Entry 8H8Y (X-ray diffraction, 1.55 A resolution); this record covers chains A and C of the 4 polymer chains in the assembly.

# Chain A (and C)
Protein: alpha/beta hydrolase
Organism: Acidimicrobiia bacterium
Notes: chain C of this document is another copy of the same molecule, construct and numbering; everything in this record applies to it too
Sequence (246 residues; each row starts with the number of its first residue):
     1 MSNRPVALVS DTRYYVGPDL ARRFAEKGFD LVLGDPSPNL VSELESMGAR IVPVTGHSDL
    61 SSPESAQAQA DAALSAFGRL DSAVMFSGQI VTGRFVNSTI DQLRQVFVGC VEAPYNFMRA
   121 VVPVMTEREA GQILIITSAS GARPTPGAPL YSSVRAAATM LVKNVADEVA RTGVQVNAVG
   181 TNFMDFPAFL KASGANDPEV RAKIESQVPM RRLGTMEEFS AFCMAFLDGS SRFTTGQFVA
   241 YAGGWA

# Interface between chain A and chain C
Pairs across the interface (70):
  A170(A) - P209(C)
  A170(A) - M210(C)
  R171(A) - P209(C)  hydrogen bond (backbone-backbone)
  R171(A) - R211(C)
  G173(A) - M210(C)
  Q175(A) - M210(C)
  N182(A) - F233(C)
  F183(A) - F233(C)
  M184(A) - F233(C)  hydrophobic
  P209(A) - A170(C)
  P209(A) - R171(C)  hydrogen bond (backbone-backbone)
  M210(A) - A170(C)
  M210(A) - G173(C)
  M210(A) - Q175(C)
  M210(A) - R232(C)
  M210(A) - T235(C)
  R211(A) - R171(C)
  R212(A) - R232(C)  hydrogen bond (side chain-backbone)
  R212(A) - F233(C)
  L213(A) - F233(C)
  G214(A) - F233(C)
  E218(A) - S230(C)
  E218(A) - S231(C)
  E218(A) - R232(C)  hydrogen bond (side chain-backbone)
  E218(A) - F233(C)  hydrogen bond (side chain-backbone)
  A221(A) - S230(C)
  F222(A) - A225(C)  hydrophobic
  F222(A) - F226(C)  hydrophobic
  F222(A) - S231(C)
  A225(A) - F222(C)  hydrophobic
  A225(A) - A225(C)  hydrophobic
  F226(A) - F222(C)  hydrophobic
  S230(A) - E218(C)
  S230(A) - A221(C)
  S231(A) - E218(C)
  S231(A) - F222(C)
  S231(A) - Y241(C)  hydrogen bond
  R232(A) - M210(C)
  R232(A) - R212(C)  hydrogen bond (backbone-side chain)
  R232(A) - E218(C)  hydrogen bond (backbone-side chain)
  R232(A) - Y241(C)  hydrogen bond (backbone-side chain)
  F233(A) - N182(C)
  F233(A) - F183(C)
  F233(A) - M184(C)  hydrophobic
  F233(A) - V208(C)  hydrophobic
  F233(A) - R212(C)
  F233(A) - L213(C)
  F233(A) - G214(C)
  F233(A) - E218(C)  hydrogen bond (backbone-side chain)
  F233(A) - Y241(C)  hydrogen bond (backbone-side chain)
  F233(A) - A242(C)  hydrogen bond (backbone-backbone)
  F233(A) - G243(C)  hydrogen bond (backbone-backbone)
  T234(A) - A240(C)  hydrogen bond (side chain-backbone)
  T234(A) - Y241(C)
  T235(A) - G244(C)
  Q237(A) - V239(C)
  Q237(A) - A240(C)  hydrogen bond (side chain-backbone)
  Q237(A) - A246(C)  hydrogen bond (side chain-backbone)
  V239(A) - Q237(C)
  V239(A) - V239(C)  hydrophobic
  A240(A) - T234(C)  hydrogen bond (backbone-side chain)
  A240(A) - Q237(C)  hydrogen bond (backbone-side chain)
  Y241(A) - S231(C)  hydrogen bond
  Y241(A) - R232(C)  hydrogen bond (side chain-backbone)
  Y241(A) - F233(C)  hydrogen bond (side chain-backbone)
  Y241(A) - T234(C)
  A242(A) - F233(C)
  G243(A) - F233(C)  hydrogen bond (backbone-backbone)
  G244(A) - T235(C)
  A246(A) - Q237(C)  hydrogen bond (backbone-side chain)
Also at the interface, not in a pair above, chain A (34 interface residues in all): D167, V208

# Overview
34 residues of chain A and 33 residues of chain C are in contact; the contacts include 23 hydrogen bonds.
Polar pairs include R212(A)-R232(C), E218(A)-R232(C) and E218(A)-F233(C).
Chain A and chain C are both alpha/beta hydrolase (Acidimicrobiia bacterium); the structure, Crystal structure
of AbHheG from Acidimicrobiia bacterium, was determined by X-ray diffraction (same publication as 8HQP).
